Entry 7XFL (electron microscopy, 2.80 A resolution); this record covers chains G and J of the 10 polymer chains in the assembly.

== Chain G ==
Name: Histone H2A type 1
Source organism: Xenopus laevis
UniProtKB: P06897 (H2A1_XENLA); residues 0-129 here correspond to UniProt positions 1-130 (UniProt number = residue number + 1)
Amino-acid sequence (130 residues; numbered 0 to 129; the number before each row is that of its first residue; numbering starts at 0):
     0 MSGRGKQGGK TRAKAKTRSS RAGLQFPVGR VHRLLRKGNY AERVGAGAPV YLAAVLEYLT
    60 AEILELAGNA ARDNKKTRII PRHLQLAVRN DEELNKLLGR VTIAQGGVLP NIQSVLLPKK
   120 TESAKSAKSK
Disordered / not traced: 0-10, 119-129
Construct notes: conflict Arg99 (Gly100 in P06897)
Curated features (UniProtKB/Swiss-Prot):
  - modified residue: Ser1 (N-acetylserine), Lys5 (N6-(2-hydroxyisobutyryl)lysine), Lys9 (N6-(2-hydroxyisobutyryl)lysine), Lys36 (N6-(2-hydroxyisobutyryl)lysine), Lys74 (N6-(2-hydroxyisobutyryl)lysine), Lys75 (N6-(2-hydroxyisobutyryl)lysine), Lys95 (N6-(2-hydroxyisobutyryl)lysine), Gln104 (N5-methylglutamine), Lys118 (N6-(2-hydroxyisobutyryl)lysine)
  - cross-link (Glycyl lysine isopeptide (Lys-Gly)): Lys13 (interchain with G-Cter in ubiquitin), Lys15 (interchain with G-Cter in ubiquitin), Lys119 (interchain with G-Cter in ubiquitin)

== Chain J ==
Molecule: 152-nt DNA strand
Source organism: Xenopus laevis
Sequence (152 nucleotides; each row starts with the number of its first residue; numbers below 1 keep their minus sign (DC-74 is residue -74)):
   -74 CCTGGAGAAT CCCGGTGCCG AGGCCGCTCA ATTGGTCGTA GACAGCTCTA GCACCGCTTA
   -14 AACGCACGTA CGCGCTGTCC CCCGCGTTTT AACCGCCAAG GGGATTACTC CCTAGTCTCC
    46 AGGCACGCGT CAGATATATA CATCCTGTGC AT
Disordered / not traced: -74 to -73, 62-77

== Chain G / chain J interface ==
Pairs across the interface (15; chain G residue first):
  Arg11(G) with DT-42(J), base contact
  Ala12(G) with DG-41(J), phosphate contact
  Lys13(G) with DT-42(J), phosphate contact
  Ala14(G) with DT-43(J), phosphate contact; DT-42(J), phosphate contact
  Lys15(G) with DT-43(J), phosphate contact; DT-42(J), hydrogen bond to the phosphate
  Thr16(G) with DT-43(J), phosphate contact
  Arg17(G) with DT-43(J), salt bridge to the phosphate
  Arg20(G) with DT-42(J), salt bridge to the phosphate
  Gly28(G) with DT-43(J), phosphate contact
  Arg29(G) with DA-44(J), phosphate contact
  Arg32(G) with DA-44(J), salt bridge to the phosphate
  Arg42(G) with DA-35(J), sugar contact
  Arg77(G) with DA-54(J), sugar contact
Also at the interface, not in a pair above, chain J (8 interface residues in all): DG-53, DG-37

== Summary ==
The interface between chain G and chain J involves 13 residues on one side and 8 on the other, with 1 hydrogen
bond and 3 salt bridges. Polar pairs include Lys15(G)-DT-42(J), Arg17(G)-DT-43(J) and Arg20(G)-DT-42(J).
Here chain G is Histone H2A type 1 and chain J is a 152-nt DNA strand, both from Xenopus laevis. Entry 7XFL
(Structure of nucleosome-AAG complex (A-53I, free state)) was determined by electron microscopy, deposited
together with 7XFC, 7XFH, 7XFI, 7XFJ, 7XFM and 7XFN.
